1MDJ - chains A and B; structure by solution NMR.

# Chain A
Molecule: Thioredoxin
Source organism: Homo sapiens
UniProtKB: P10599 (THIO_HUMAN); residues 2-105 here correspond to UniProt positions 1-104 (UniProt number = residue number - 1)
Chain sequence (105 residues; each row starts with the number of its first residue):
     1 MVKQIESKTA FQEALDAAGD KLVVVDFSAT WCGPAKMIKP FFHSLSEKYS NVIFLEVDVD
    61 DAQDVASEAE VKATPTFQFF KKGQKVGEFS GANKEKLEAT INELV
Construct notes: conflict A35 (Cys34 in P10599), A62 (Cys61 in P10599), A69 (Cys68 in P10599), A73 (Cys72 in P10599), T74 (Met73 in P10599)

# Chain B
Molecule: Target site in human nfkb
UniProtKB: P19838 (NFKB1_HUMAN); residues 1-13 here correspond to UniProt positions 53-65 (UniProt number = residue number + 52)
Chain sequence (13 residues; row label = number of the first residue in the row):
     1 FRFRYVCEGP SHG

# How chain A and chain B interact
Contacting residue pairs (29; chain A residue first):
  W31(A) - R2(B)
  W31(A) - F3(B)
  C32(A) - C7(B)  disulfide
  P34(A) - C7(B)
  P34(A) - G9(B)
  P34(A) - P10(B)
  V59(A) - R4(B)
  V59(A) - Y5(B)
  D60(A) - R2(B)
  D60(A) - F3(B)
  D60(A) - R4(B)
  D61(A) - R2(B)
  Q63(A) - R4(B)
  V71(A) - Y5(B)
  K72(A) - Y5(B)
  A73(A) - Y5(B)
  A73(A) - E8(B)
  T74(A) - Y5(B)
  T74(A) - V6(B)
  T74(A) - C7(B)
  T74(A) - E8(B)
  T74(A) - G9(B)
  P75(A) - E8(B)
  P75(A) - G9(B)
  S90(A) - E8(B)
  G91(A) - E8(B)
  A92(A) - E8(B)
  A92(A) - G9(B)
  A92(A) - P10(B)
Interface residues without a listed pair, chain A (21 interface residues in all): A35, M37, I38, D58, A66, S67
Interface residues without a listed pair, chain B (10 interface residues in all): S11
Inter-chain disulfides: C32(A)-C7(B)

# Summary
21 residues of chain A and 10 residues of chain B are in contact, with 1 disulfide bond.
Chain A is Thioredoxin (Homo sapiens) and chain B is Target site in human nfkb; the structure, High resolution
solution NMR structure of mixed disulfide intermediate between human thioredoxin (C35A, C62A, C69A, C73A) ...,
was determined by solution NMR together with 1MDI and 1MDK from the same study.
